PDB entry 6X0U | electron microscopy, 3.60 A resolution | chains B and D of the 4 polymer chains in the assembly

[Chain B]
Molecule: Gamma-tubulin complex component 3
Organism: Homo sapiens
UniProt: Q96CW5 (GCP3_HUMAN); residue numbers follow UniProt; this construct covers 1-907
Amino-acid sequence (907 residues; each row starts with the number of its first residue):
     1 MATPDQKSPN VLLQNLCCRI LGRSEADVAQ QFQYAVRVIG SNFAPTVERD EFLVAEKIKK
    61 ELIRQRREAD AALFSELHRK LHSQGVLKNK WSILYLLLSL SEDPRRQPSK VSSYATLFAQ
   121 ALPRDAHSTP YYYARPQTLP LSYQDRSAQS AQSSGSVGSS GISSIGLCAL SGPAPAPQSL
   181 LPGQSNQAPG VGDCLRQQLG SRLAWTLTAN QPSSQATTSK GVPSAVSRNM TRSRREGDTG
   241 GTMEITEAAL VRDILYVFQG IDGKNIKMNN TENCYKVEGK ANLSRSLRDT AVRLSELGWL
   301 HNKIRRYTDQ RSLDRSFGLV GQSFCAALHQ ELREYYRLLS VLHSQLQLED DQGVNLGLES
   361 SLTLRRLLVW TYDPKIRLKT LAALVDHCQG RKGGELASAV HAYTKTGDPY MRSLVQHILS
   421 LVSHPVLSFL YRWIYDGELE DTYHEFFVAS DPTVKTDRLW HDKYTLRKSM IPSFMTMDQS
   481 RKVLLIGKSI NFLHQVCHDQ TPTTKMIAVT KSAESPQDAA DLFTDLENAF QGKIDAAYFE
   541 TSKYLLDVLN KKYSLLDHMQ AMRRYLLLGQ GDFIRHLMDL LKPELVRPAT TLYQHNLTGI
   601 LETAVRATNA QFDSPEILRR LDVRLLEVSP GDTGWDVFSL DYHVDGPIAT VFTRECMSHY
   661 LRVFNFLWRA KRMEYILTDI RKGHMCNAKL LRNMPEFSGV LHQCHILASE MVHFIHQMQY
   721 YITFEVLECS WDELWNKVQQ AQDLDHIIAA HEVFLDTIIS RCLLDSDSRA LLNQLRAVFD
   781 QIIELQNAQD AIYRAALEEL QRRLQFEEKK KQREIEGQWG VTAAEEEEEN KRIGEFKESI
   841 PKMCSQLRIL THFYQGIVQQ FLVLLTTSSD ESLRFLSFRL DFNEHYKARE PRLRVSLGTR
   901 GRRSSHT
Disordered / not traced: 1-6, 106-112, 130-907
Curated features (UniProtKB/Swiss-Prot):
  - modified residue: A2 (N-acetylalanine), S113 (Phosphoserine)

[Chain D]
Molecule: Gamma-tubulin complex component 6
Organism: Homo sapiens
UniProt: Q96RT7 (GCP6_HUMAN); residues 1-1819 here = UniProt positions 1-1819
Amino-acid sequence (1819 residues; row label = number of the first residue in the row):
     1 MASITQLFDD LCEALLPAAK THLGQRSVNR KRAKRSLKKV AYNALFTNLF QDETQQLQPD
    61 MSKLPARNKI LMLSFDLRVG GLGPKADRLE ELVEELEAAP CCPLLEVGSV LDLLVQLAGS
   121 GPPQVLPRKR DYFLNNKHVG RNVPYSGYDC DDLSVFEMDV QSLISREECL CHSMIQETLQ
   181 VMEAAPGTGL PTVGLFSFGD PCGDRFERDT RVSLFGALVH SRTYDMDVRL GLPPVPDNAD
   241 LSGLAIKVPP SVDQWEDEGF QSASNLTPDS QSEPSVTPDV DLWEAALTYE ASKRRCWERV
   301 GCPPGHREEP YLTEAGRDAF DKFCRLHQGE LQLLAGGVLQ APQPVLVKEC ELVKDVLNVL
   361 IGVVSATFSL CQPAQAFVVK RGVHVSGASP ESISSLLSEV AEYGTCYTRL SHFSLQPVLD
   421 SLYSKGLVFQ AFTSGLRRYL QYYRACVLST PPTLSLLTIG FLFKKLGRQL RYLAELCGVG
   481 AVLPGTCGGG PRAAFPTGVK LLSYLYQEAL HNCSNEHYPV LLSLLKTSCE PYTRFIHDWV
   541 YSGVFRDAYG EFMIQVNHEY LSFRDKLYWT HGYVLISKEV EDCVPVFLKH IAHDIYVCGK
   601 TINLLKLCCP RHYLCWSDVP VPRISVIFSL EELKEIEKDC AVYVGRMERV ARHSSVSKEE
   661 KELRMEIAKQ ELIAHAREAA SRVLSALSDR QMSERMALDA RKREQFQRLK EQFVKDQERR
   721 QAARQEELDD DFSYARELRD RERRLKSLEE ELERKARQAL VDHYSKLSAE AARREQKALW
   781 RIQRHRLESA RLRFLLEDEK HIQEMLKAVS EAHQPQEPPD VLLSVHPQVT SPGPEHPEGG
   841 QGCDSGSAEQ HSPAWDGWNR PGLLTPQPLK PLAVGAGGRG LQQAEGARPF SDSLSIGDFL
   901 PVGPGAEPSV QTGMVPLLEV ALQTINLDLP PSAPGEAPAA ASTQPSRPQE YDFSTVLRPA
   961 VATSPAPGPL QAAECSLGSS GLQLWEDSCG KMDACGSASR ETLLPSHPPR RAALEEGSSQ
  1021 PTERLFGQVS GGGLPTGDYA SEIAPTRPRW NTHGHVSDAS IRVGENVSDV APTQPRWNTH
  1081 GHVSNASISL GESVSDVAPT RPRWNIHGHV SNASIRVGEN VSDVAPTRPR WNTHGHVSNA
  1141 SIRVGENVSD VAPTRPRWNT HGHVSDASIS LGESVSDMAP ARPRWNTHGH VSDASISLGE
  1201 SVSDMAPTRP RWNTHGHVSD TSIRVGENVS DVAPIRSRCN THGHVSDASI SLGEPVSDVV
  1261 STRPRWNTHV PIPPPHMVLG ALSPEAEPNT PRPQQSPPGH TSQSALSLGA QSTVLDCGPR
  1321 LPVEVGPSLS SPSSGCGEGS ISVGENVSDV APTQPWWPNT PGDSVSEELG PGRSGDTEDL
  1381 SPNWPLNSQE DTAAQSSPGR GEEAEASAAE AQGGEQAYLA GLAGQYHLER YPDSYESMSE
  1441 PPIAHLLRPV LPRAFAFPVD PQVQSAADET AVQLSELLTL PVLMKRSITA PLAAHISLVN
  1501 KAAVDYFFVE LHLEAHYEAL RHFLLMEDGE FAQSLSDLLF EKLGAGQTPG ELLNPLVLNS
  1561 VLSKALQCSL HGDTPHASNL SLALKYLPEV FAPNAPDVLS CLELRYKVDW PLNIVITEGC
  1621 VSKYSGVFSF LLQLKLMMWA LKDVCFHLKR TALLSHMAGS VQFRQLQLFK HEMQHFVKVI
  1681 QGYIANQILH VTWCEFRARL ATVGDLEEIQ RAHAEYLHKA VFRGLLTEKA APVMNVIHSI
  1741 FSLVLKFRSQ LISQAWGPPG GPRGAEHPNF ALMQQSYNTF KYYSHFLFKV VTKLVNRGYQ
  1801 PHLEDFLLRI NFNNYYQDA
Disordered / not traced: 1-2, 20-28, 52-63, 99-106, 124-129, 196-1819

[Chain B / chain D interface]
Residue-residue contacts (20):
  N10(B) - M72(D)
  N10(B) - F75(D)
  N10(B) - D76(D)  hydrogen bond
  L13(B) - F75(D)  hydrophobic
  Q14(B) - N68(D)  hydrogen bond
  Q14(B) - M72(D)
  E25(B) - P65(D)
  E25(B) - N68(D)  hydrogen bond (backbone-side chain)
  A26(B) - P65(D)  hydrophobic
  A29(B) - R67(D)
  A29(B) - N68(D)
  Q30(B) - R67(D)
  F32(B) - L71(D)  hydrophobic
  Q33(B) - R67(D)  hydrogen bond
  Q33(B) - L71(D)
  Q33(B) - E90(D)
  V36(B) - F75(D)  hydrophobic
  V36(B) - R78(D)
  R37(B) - D87(D)  salt bridge
  I39(B) - F75(D)  hydrophobic
Other interface residues (no listed pair), chain B (18 interface residues in all): P9, V11, G40, S41, F43, T129
Other interface residues (no listed pair), chain D (12 interface residues in all): S74, D151
The authors on this interface:
  - interface residues, chain B: F32(B), Q33(B), V36(B), R37(B)
  - interface residues, chain D: R67(D), L71(D), F75(D), D87(D), E90(D)

[In short]
The interface between chain B and chain D involves 18 residues on one side and 12 on the other, with 4
hydrogen bonds and 1 salt bridge. Among the polar pairs are R37(B)-D87(D), N10(B)-D76(D) and Q14(B)-N68(D).
The paper reports interface residues F32(B), Q33(B) and R67(D) among others.
Here chain B is Gamma-tubulin complex component 3 and chain D is Gamma-tubulin complex component 6, both from
Homo sapiens. Entry 6X0U (Structure of MZT1/GCP3-NHD and MZT1/GCP6-NHD in the gamma-TuRC lumenal bridge) was
determined by electron microscopy (same publication as 6M33 and 6X0V).
